PDB entry 7TIC | electron microscopy, 3.90 A resolution | chains B and G of the 8 polymer chains in the assembly

== Chain B ==
Molecule: Replication factor C subunit 4
Source organism: Saccharomyces cerevisiae
UniProtKB: P40339 (RFC4_YEAST); numbering as in UniProt (aligned over 1-323)
Sequence (323 residues; numbered 1 to 323; the number before each row is that of its first residue):
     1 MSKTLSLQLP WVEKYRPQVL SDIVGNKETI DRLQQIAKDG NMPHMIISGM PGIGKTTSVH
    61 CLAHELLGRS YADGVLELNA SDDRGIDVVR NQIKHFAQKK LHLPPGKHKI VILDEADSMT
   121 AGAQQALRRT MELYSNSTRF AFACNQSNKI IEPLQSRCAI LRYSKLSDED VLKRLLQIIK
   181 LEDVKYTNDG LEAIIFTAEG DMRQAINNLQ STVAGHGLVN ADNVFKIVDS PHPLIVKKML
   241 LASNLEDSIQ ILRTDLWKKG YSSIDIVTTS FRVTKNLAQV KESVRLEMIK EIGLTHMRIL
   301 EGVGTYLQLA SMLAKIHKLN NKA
Not modelled in the structure: 1-7, 322-323
Ion coordination: Mg2+: Thr56 (together with ATP-gamma-S)
Small-molecule neighbours:
  - ATP-gamma-S (AGS; phosphothiophosphoric acid-adenylate ester), molecule 1: Val12, Tyr15, Arg16, Pro17, Asp22, Ile23, Val24, Gly25, Pro51, Gly52, Ile53, Gly54, Lys55, Thr56, Thr57, Asn145, Arg174, Met202, Arg203, Ile206
  - ATP-gamma-S (AGS), molecule 2: Arg128, Glu132, Pro153, Arg157
Curated features (UniProtKB/Swiss-Prot):
  - binding site (ATP): Val12, Val24, Gly49 to Thr57, Asn145, Arg203

== Chain G ==
Molecule: Proliferating cell nuclear antigen
Source organism: Saccharomyces cerevisiae
UniProtKB: P15873 (PCNA_YEAST); residues 1-258 here = UniProt positions 1-258
Sequence (264 residues; numbered -5 to 258; the number before each row is that of its first residue; numbers below 1 keep their minus sign (Gly-5 is residue -5)):
    -5 GPHMASMLEA KFEEASLFKR IIDGFKDCVQ LVNFQCKEDG IIAQAVDDSR VLLVSLEIGV
    55 EAFQEYRCDH PVTLGMDLTS LSKILRCGNN TDTLTLIADN TPDSIILLFE DTKKDRIAEY
   115 SLKLMDIDAD FLKIEELQYD STLSLPSSEF SKIVRDLSQL SDSINIMITK ETIKFVADGD
   175 IGSGSVIIKP FVDMEHPETS IKLEMDQPVD LTFGAKYLLD IIKGSSLSDR VGIRLSSEAP
   235 ALFQFDLKSG FLQFFLAPKF NDEE
Not modelled in the structure: -5 to 0, 256-258
Differences from the reference sequence: expression tag (-5 to 0)
Curated features (UniProtKB/Swiss-Prot):
  - DNA-binding region: Arg61 to Arg80
  - cross-link (Glycyl lysine isopeptide (Lys-Gly)): Lys127 (interchain with G-Cter in SUMO), Lys164 (interchain with G-Cter in SUMO)

== How chain B and chain G interact ==
Pairs across the interface (8; chain B residue first):
  His95(B) - Met119(G)
  Gln98(B) - Leu25(G)
  Gln98(B) - Met119(G)
  Gln98(B) - Asp120(G)  hydrogen bond (backbone-backbone)
  Lys99(B) - Lys117(G)
  Lys99(B) - Leu118(G)
  Lys100(B) - Leu118(G)  hydrogen bond (backbone-backbone)
  Lys100(B) - Asp120(G)
Other interface residues (no listed pair), chain G (9 interface residues in all): Gln24, Asp71, Pro96, Asp97

== Summary ==
4 residues of chain B face 9 of chain G across their interface, with 2 hydrogen bonds. Backbone hydrogen bonds
pair Gln98(B)-Asp120(G) and Lys100(B)-Leu118(G). Bound to chain B: ATP-gamma-S. Curated annotation (UniProt)
lists 13 ATP-binding residues on chain B.
Chain B is Replication factor C subunit 4 and chain G is Proliferating cell nuclear antigen, both from
Saccharomyces cerevisiae; the structure, Structure of the yeast clamp loader (Replication Factor C RFC) bound
to the sliding clamp (Proliferating ..., was determined by electron microscopy together with 7THJ, 7THV, 7TI8,
7TIB, 7TID and 7TKU from the same study.
